Entry 5GWE (X-ray diffraction, 2.00 A resolution); this record covers chain A.

# Chain A
Molecule: Cytochrome P450
From: Corynebacterium glutamicum (strain ATCC 13032 / DSM 20300 / JCM 1318 / LMG 3730 / NCIMB 10025)
Notes: engineered mutation(s): A96T, D382E, K422R, E433K, A452T
Reference sequence: Q8NSW2 (Q8NSW2_CORGL); residues 51-455 here correspond to UniProt positions 26-430 (UniProt number = residue number - 25)
Chain sequence (405 residues; each row starts with the number of its first residue):
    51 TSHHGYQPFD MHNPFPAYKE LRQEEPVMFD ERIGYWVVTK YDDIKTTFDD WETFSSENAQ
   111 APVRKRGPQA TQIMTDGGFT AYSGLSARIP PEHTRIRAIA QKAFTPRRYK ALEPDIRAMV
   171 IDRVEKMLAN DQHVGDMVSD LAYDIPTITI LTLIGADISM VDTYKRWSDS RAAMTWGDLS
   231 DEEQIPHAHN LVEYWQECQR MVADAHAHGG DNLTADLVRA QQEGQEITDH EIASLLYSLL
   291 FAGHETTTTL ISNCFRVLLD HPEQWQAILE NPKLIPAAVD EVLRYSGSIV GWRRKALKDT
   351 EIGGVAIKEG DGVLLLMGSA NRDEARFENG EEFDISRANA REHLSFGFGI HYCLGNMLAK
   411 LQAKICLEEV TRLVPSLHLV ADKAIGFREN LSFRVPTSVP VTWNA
Ion coordination: heme Fe near Cys403 (its only coordinating residue here)
Small-molecule neighbours:
  - (4-methylphenyl) dihydrogen phosphate (GWM): Gln110, Tyr132, Ser133, Gly134, Leu135, Ser136, Ala137, Arg221, Tyr287, Ser288, Phe291, Ala292, Ile339, Trp342
  - heme (HEM): Phe98, Leu135, Ser136, His143, Arg147, Phe154, Ile200, Ser288, Leu289, Ala292, Gly293, Thr296, Thr297, Leu300, Leu333, Ser338, Ile339, Trp342, Arg344, Met367, Ser395, Phe396, Gly397, Phe398, Ile400, His401, Tyr402, Cys403, Leu404, Gly405, Leu408, Ala409

# Overview
Chain A binds heme and (4-methylphenyl) dihydrogen phosphate.
Chain A is Cytochrome P450 (Corynebacterium glutamicum (strain ATCC 13032 / DSM 20300 / JCM 1318 / LMG 3730 /
NCIMB 10025)); the structure, cytochrome P450 CREJ, was determined by X-ray diffraction (same publication as
5XJN).
